3FDE - chains A and E of the 3 polymer chains in the assembly; structure by X-ray diffraction, 1.41 A resolution.

[Chain A]
Protein: E3 ubiquitin-protein ligase UHRF1
Source organism: Mus musculus
Notes: EC 6.3.2.-; fragment: YDG domain:
UniProt: Q8VDF2 (UHRF1_MOUSE); numbering as in UniProt (aligned over 419-628)
Sequence (212 residues; row label = number of the first residue in the row):
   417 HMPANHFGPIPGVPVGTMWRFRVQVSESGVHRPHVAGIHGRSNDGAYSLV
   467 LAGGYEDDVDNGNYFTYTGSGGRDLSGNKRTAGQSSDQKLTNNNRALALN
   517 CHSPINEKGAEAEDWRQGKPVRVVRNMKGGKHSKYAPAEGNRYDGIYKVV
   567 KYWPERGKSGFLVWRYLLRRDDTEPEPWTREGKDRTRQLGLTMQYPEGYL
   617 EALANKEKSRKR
Not modelled in the structure: 627-628
Sequence notes: expression tag (417-418)
Reported in the primary citation:
  - binding site for the 12-nt DNA strand: Val451, Arg496
  - contacts within the chain: Val451-Arg496 (hydrophobic contact)
  - specificity-determining residues: Ser486, Asn494

[Chain E]
Molecule: 12-nt DNA strand
Sequence (12 nucleotides; numbered 421 to 432; the number before each row is that of its first residue):
   421 GTCAGCGCATGG
Metal / ion sites: Na+: DT430, DG431 (together with 1,2-ethanediol)

[Interface between chain A and chain E]
Residue-residue contacts - 19 pairs, chain A then chain E:
  Arg448(A) - DT430(E)  salt bridge to the phosphate
  His450(A) - DG427(E)  base contact
  His450(A) - DC428(E)  hydrogen bond to the base
  His450(A) - DA429(E)  sugar contact
  Val451(A) - DG427(E)  base contact
  His455(A) - DT430(E)  hydrogen bond to the phosphate
  His455(A) - DG431(E)  salt bridge to the phosphate
  Gly456(A) - DG431(E)  sugar contact
  Gly456(A) - DG432(E)  phosphate contact
  Arg457(A) - DG431(E)  salt bridge to the phosphate
  Arg457(A) - DG432(E)  phosphate contact
  Ser458(A) - DG432(E)  hydrogen bond to the phosphate
  Gly493(A) - DG425(E)  sugar contact
  Asn494(A) - DG425(E)  sugar contact
  Asn494(A) - DC426(E)  hydrogen bond to the base
  Lys495(A) - DA424(E)  salt bridge to the phosphate
  Arg496(A) - DC426(E)  base contact
  Arg496(A) - DG427(E)  hydrogen bond to the base
  Asn508(A) - DG432(E)  sugar contact
Also at the interface, not in a pair above, chain A (13 interface residues in all): Tyr463

[Summary]
13 residues of chain A face 9 of chain E across their interface; the contacts include 5 hydrogen bonds and 4
salt bridges. Among the polar pairs are His450(A)-DC428(E), Asn494(A)-DC426(E) and Arg496(A)-DG427(E).
DT430(E) and DG431(E) coordinate Na+. From the paper: a binding site for the 12-nt DNA strand at Val451(A) and
Arg496(A); specificity determinants Ser486(A) and Asn494(A).
Here chain A is E3 ubiquitin-protein ligase UHRF1 (Mus musculus) and chain E is a 12-nt DNA strand. Entry 3FDE
(Mouse UHRF1 SRA domain bound with hemi-methylated CpG DNA, crystal structure in space group C222(1) at ...)
was determined by X-ray diffraction, deposited together with 3F8I and 3F8J.
